6BSZ - chains A and B; structure by X-ray diffraction, 2.65 A resolution.

# Chain A (and B)
Molecule: Metabotropic glutamate receptor 8
Source organism: Homo sapiens
Notes: chain B of this document is another copy of the same molecule, construct and numbering; everything in this record applies to it too
Reference sequence: O00222 (GRM8_HUMAN), isoform O00222-2; numbering as in UniProt (aligned over 37-514)
Chain sequence (479 residues; numbered 37 to 515; the number before each row is that of its first residue):
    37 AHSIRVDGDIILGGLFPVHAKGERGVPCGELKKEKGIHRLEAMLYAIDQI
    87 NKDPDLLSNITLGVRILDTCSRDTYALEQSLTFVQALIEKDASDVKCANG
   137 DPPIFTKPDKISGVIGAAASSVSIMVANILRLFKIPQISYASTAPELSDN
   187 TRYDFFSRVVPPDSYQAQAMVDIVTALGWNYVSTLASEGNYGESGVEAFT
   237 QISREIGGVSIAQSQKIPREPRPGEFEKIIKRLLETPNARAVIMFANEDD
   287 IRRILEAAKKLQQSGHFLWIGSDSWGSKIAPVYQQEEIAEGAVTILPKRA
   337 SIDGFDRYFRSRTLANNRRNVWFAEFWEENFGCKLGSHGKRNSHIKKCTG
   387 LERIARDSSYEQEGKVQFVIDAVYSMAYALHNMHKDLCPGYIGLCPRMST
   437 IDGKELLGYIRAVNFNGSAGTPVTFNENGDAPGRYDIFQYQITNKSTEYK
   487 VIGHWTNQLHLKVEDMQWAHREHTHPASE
Not modelled in the structure: 123-145, 372-382 (chain B: 37, 123-145, 372-382, 505-515)
Disulfides: Cys64-Cys106, Cys369-Cys384, Cys424-Cys431
Covalently attached groups: N-acetylglucosamine (NAG) linked to Asn95
Differences from the reference sequence: conflict Ser246 (Cys in O00222), Gln298 (Asn in O00222); expression tag (515)
Ligand contacts: glutamic acid (GLU): Lys71, Arg75, Ala154, Ala155, Ser156, Ala177, Ser178, Thr179, Ala180, Tyr227, Asp309, Ser310, Lys314, Lys401
UniProt features mapped onto this chain:
  - binding site (L-glutamate): Ser156, Ala177 to Thr179, Tyr227, Asp309, Lys401
  - glycosylation (N-linked (GlcNAc...) asparagine): Asn95, Asn452, Asn480

# Chain A / chain B interface
Residue-residue contacts (20; chain A residue first):
  Gly61(A) with Thr187(B)
  Asp109(A) with Arg188(B), salt bridge
  Thr110(A) with Arg167(B); Arg188(B)
  Leu113(A) with Asn164(B); Leu168(B), hydrophobic
  Glu114(A) with Leu168(B)
  Leu117(A) with Leu168(B), hydrophobic
  Met161(A) with Asn164(B)
  Asn164(A) with Leu113(B); Met161(B)
  Arg167(A) with Thr110(B)
  Leu168(A) with Leu113(B), hydrophobic; Glu114(B); Leu117(B), hydrophobic
  Arg188(A) with Asp109(B), salt bridge; Met161(B)
  Glu233(A) with Glu229(B); Lys252(B), salt bridge
  Arg255(A) with Arg188(B)
Interface residues without a listed pair, chain A (15 interface residues in all): Ile165, Phe169
Interface residues without a listed pair, chain B (15 interface residues in all): Ile165, Phe169

# In short
The chain A/chain B interface involves 15 residues from each chain; the contacts include 3 salt bridges. Among
the polar pairs are Asp109(A)-Arg188(B) and Glu233(A)-Lys252(B). Ligands of chain A: glutamic acid. Covalently
linked N-acetylglucosamine: at Asn95(A).
Both chains are Metabotropic glutamate receptor 8 (Homo sapiens). Entry 6BSZ (Human mGlu8 Receptor complexed
with glutamate) was determined by X-ray diffraction together with 6BT5 from the same study.
